Entry 1WBX (X-ray diffraction, 1.90 A resolution); this record covers chains A and B of the 3 polymer chains in the assembly.

Chain A:
Protein: H-2 class I histocompatibility antigen, D-B alpha chain
From: Mus musculus
Notes: fragment: extracellular domain, residues 25-300
Reference sequence: P01899 (HA11_MOUSE); residues 1-276 here correspond to UniProt positions 25-300 (UniProt number = residue number + 24)
Sequence (276 residues; numbered 1 to 276; the number before each row is that of its first residue):
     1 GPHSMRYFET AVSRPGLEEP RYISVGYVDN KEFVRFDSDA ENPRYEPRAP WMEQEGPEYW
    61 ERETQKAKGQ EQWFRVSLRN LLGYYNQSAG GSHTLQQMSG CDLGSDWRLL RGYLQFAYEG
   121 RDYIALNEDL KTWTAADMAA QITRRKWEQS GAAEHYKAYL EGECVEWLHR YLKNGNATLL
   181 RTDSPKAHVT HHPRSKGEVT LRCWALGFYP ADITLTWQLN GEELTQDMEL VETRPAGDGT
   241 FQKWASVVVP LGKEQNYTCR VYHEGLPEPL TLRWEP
Unresolved in the structure: 1
Disulfide bonds: Cys101-Cys164, Cys203-Cys259

Chain B:
Protein: Beta-2microglobulin
From: Mus musculus
Reference sequence: P01887 (B2MG_MOUSE); residues 1-99 here correspond to UniProt positions 21-119 (UniProt number = residue number + 20)
Sequence (99 residues; each row starts with the number of its first residue):
     1 IQKTPQIQVY SRHPPENGKP NILNCYVTQF HPPHIEIQML KNGKKIPKVE MSDMSFSKDW
    61 SFYILAHTEF TPTETDTYAC RVKHDSMAEP KTVYWDRDM
Disulfide bonds: Cys25-Cys80

Chain A / chain B interface:
Contacting residue pairs (57; chain A residue first):
  Arg6(A) - Lys58(B)
  Phe8(A) - Phe56(B)
  Phe8(A) - Ser57(B)
  Phe8(A) - Lys58(B)
  Glu9(A) - Phe56(B)
  Thr10(A) - Phe56(B)
  Thr10(A) - Phe62(B)
  Val12(A) - Pro33(B)  hydrophobic
  Tyr27(A) - Ser55(B)
  Tyr27(A) - Tyr63(B)
  Arg35(A) - Asp53(B)  salt bridge
  Arg35(A) - Met54(B)  hydrogen bond (side chain-backbone)
  Arg35(A) - Ser55(B)  hydrogen bond
  Arg48(A) - Asp53(B)  salt bridge
  Thr94(A) - His31(B)  hydrogen bond
  Thr94(A) - Pro33(B)
  Gln96(A) - Phe56(B)
  Gln96(A) - Trp60(B)  hydrogen bond (side chain-backbone)
  Gln96(A) - Phe62(B)
  Gln97(A) - Phe56(B)
  Met98(A) - Phe56(B)  hydrophobic
  Met98(A) - Lys58(B)
  Met98(A) - Trp60(B)  hydrophobic
  Gln115(A) - Trp60(B)
  Phe116(A) - Trp60(B)
  Ala117(A) - Trp60(B)  hydrophobic
  Glu119(A) - Ile1(B)
  Glu119(A) - His31(B)
  Gly120(A) - His31(B)  hydrogen bond (backbone-side chain)
  Gly120(A) - Trp60(B)
  Arg121(A) - Ile1(B)
  Asp122(A) - Trp60(B)  hydrogen bond
  His192(A) - Asp98(B)  salt bridge
  Arg202(A) - Asp98(B)  hydrogen bond (side chain-backbone)
  Arg202(A) - Met99(B)
  Trp204(A) - Arg97(B)
  Trp204(A) - Asp98(B)
  Trp204(A) - Met99(B)
  Leu206(A) - Pro14(B)  hydrophobic
  Val231(A) - Gln8(B)
  Glu232(A) - Gln8(B)
  Thr233(A) - Tyr26(B)
  Arg234(A) - Gln8(B)
  Arg234(A) - Tyr10(B)
  Arg234(A) - Tyr26(B)
  Arg234(A) - Met99(B)  hydrogen bond (side chain-backbone)
  Pro235(A) - Tyr10(B)  hydrogen bond (backbone-side chain)
  Pro235(A) - Asn24(B)
  Pro235(A) - Tyr26(B)
  Ala236(A) - Arg12(B)  hydrogen bond (backbone-side chain)
  Ala236(A) - Asn24(B)  hydrogen bond (backbone-side chain)
  Gly237(A) - Arg12(B)  hydrogen bond (backbone-side chain)
  Asp238(A) - Arg12(B)
  Gln242(A) - Tyr10(B)
  Gln242(A) - Ser11(B)
  Gln242(A) - Arg12(B)
  Trp244(A) - Met99(B)  hydrogen bond (side chain-backbone)
Also at the interface, not in a pair above, chain A (35 interface residues in all): Asn30, Glu32
Also at the interface, not in a pair above, chain B (25 interface residues in all): Gln6, Asp59, Leu65

Summary:
35 residues of chain A face 25 of chain B across their interface; the contacts include 13 hydrogen bonds and 3
salt bridges. Polar pairs include Arg35(A)-Asp53(B), Arg48(A)-Asp53(B) and His192(A)-Asp98(B).
Here chain A is H-2 class I histocompatibility antigen, D-B alpha chain and chain B is Beta-2microglobulin,
both from Mus musculus. Entry 1WBX (CRYSTAL STRUCTURES OF MURINE MHC CLASS I H-2 Db AND Kb MOLECULES IN
COMPLEX WITH CTL ...) was determined by X-ray diffraction, deposited together with 1WBY and 1WBZ.
